9G25 - chains 3 and A of the 14 polymer chains in the assembly; structure by electron microscopy, 2.89 A resolution.

Chain 3:
Molecule: Rdn18-1
Source organism: Saccharomyces cerevisiae
Sequence (1800 nucleotides; row label = number of the first residue in the row):
     1 UAUCUGGUUG AUCCUGCCAG UAGUCAUAUG CUUGUCUCAA AGAUUAAGCC AUGCAUGUCU
    61 AAGUAUAAGC AAUUUAUACA GUGAAACUGC GAAUGGCUCA UUAAAUCAGU UAUCGUUUAU
   121 UUGAUAGUUC CUUUACUACA UGGUAUAACU GUGGUAAUUC UAGAGCUAAU ACAUGCUUAA
   181 AAUCUCGACC CUUUGGAAGA GAUGUAUUUA UUAGAUAAAA AAUCAAUGUC UUCGGACUCU
   241 UUGAUGAUUC AUAAUAACUU UUCGAAUCGC AUGGCCUUGU GCUGGCGAUG GUUCAUUCAA
   301 AUUUCUGCCC UAUCAACUUU CGAUGGUAGG AUAGUGGCCU ACCAUGGUUU CAACGGGUAA
   361 CGGGGAAUAA GGGUUCGAUU CCGGAGAGGG AGCCUGAGAA ACGGCUACCA CAUCCAAGGA
   421 AGGCAGCAGG CGCGCAAAUU ACCCAAUCCU AAUUCAGGGA GGUAGUGACA AUAAAUAACG
   481 AUACAGGGCC CAUUCGGGUC UUGUAAUUGG AAUGAGUACA AUGUAAAUAC CUUAACGAGG
   541 AACAAUUGGA GGGCAAGUCU GGUGCCAGCA GCCGCGGUAA UUCCAGCUCC AAUAGCGUAU
   601 AUUAAAGUUG UUGCAGUUAA AAAGCUCGUA GUUGAACUUU GGGCCCGGUU GGCCGGUCCG
   661 AUUUUUUCGU GUACUGGAUU UCCAACGGGG CCUUUCCUUC UGGCUAACCU UGAGUCCUUG
   721 UGGCUCUUGG CGAACCAGGA CUUUUACUUU GAAAAAAUUA GAGUGUUCAA AGCAGGCGUA
   781 UUGCUCGAAU AUAUUAGCAU GGAAUAAUAG AAUAGGACGU UUGGUUCUAU UUUGUUGGUU
   841 UCUAGGACCA UCGUAAUGAU UAAUAGGGAC GGUCGGGGGC AUCAGUAUUC AAUUGUCAGA
   901 GGUGAAAUUC UUGGAUUUAU UGAAGACUAA CUACUGCGAA AGCAUUUGCC AAGGACGUUU
   961 UCAUUAAUCA AGAACGAAAG UUAGGGGAUC GAAGAUGAUC AGAUACCGUC GUAGUCUUAA
  1021 CCAUAAACUA UGCCGACUAG GGAUCGGGUG GUGUUUUUUU AAUGACCCAC UCGGCACCUU
  1081 ACGAGAAAUC AAAGUCUUUG GGUUCUGGGG GGAGUAUGGU CGCAAGGCUG AAACUUAAAG
  1141 GAAUUGACGG AAGGGCACCA CCAGGAGUGG AGCCUGCGGC UUAAUUUGAC UCAACACGGG
  1201 GAAACUCACC AGGUCCAGAC ACAAUAAGGA UUGACAGAUU GAGAGCUCUU UCUUGAUUUU
  1261 GUGGGUGGUG GUGCAUGGCC GUUCUUAGUU GGUGGAGUGA UUUGUCUGCU UAAUUGCGAU
  1321 AACGAACGAG ACCUUAACCU ACUAAAUAGU GGUGCUAGCA UUUGCUGGUU AUCCACUUCU
  1381 UAGAGGGACU AUCGGUUUCA AGCCGAUGGA AGUUUGAGGC AAUAACAGGU CUGUGAUGCC
  1441 CUUAGACGUU CUGGGCCGCA CGCGCGCUAC ACUGACGGAG CCAGCGAGUC UAACCUUGGC
  1501 CGAGAGGUCU UGGUAAUCUU GUGAAACUCC GUCGUGCUGG GGAUAGAGCA UUGUAAUUAU
  1561 UGCUCUUCAA CGAGGAAUUC CUAGUAAGCG CAAGUCAUCA GCUUGCGUUG AUUACGUCCC
  1621 UGCCCUUUGU ACACACCGCC CGUCGCUAGU ACCGAUUGAA UGGCUUAGUG AGGCCUCAGG
  1681 AUCUGCUUAG AGAAGGGGGC AACUCCAUCU CAGAGCGGAG AAUUUGGACA AACUUGGUCA
  1741 UUUAGAGGAA CUAAAAGUCG UAACAAGGUU UCCGUAGGUG AACCUGCGGA AGGAUCAUUA
Unresolved in the structure: 1-623, 636-796, 819-823, 845-863, 979-1800

Chain A:
Molecule: H/ACA ribonucleoprotein complex subunit CBF5
Source organism: Saccharomyces cerevisiae
Notes: EC 5.4.99.-
UniProt: P33322 (CBF5_YEAST); numbering as in UniProt (aligned over 1-483)
Sequence (483 residues; numbered 1 to 483; the number before each row is that of its first residue):
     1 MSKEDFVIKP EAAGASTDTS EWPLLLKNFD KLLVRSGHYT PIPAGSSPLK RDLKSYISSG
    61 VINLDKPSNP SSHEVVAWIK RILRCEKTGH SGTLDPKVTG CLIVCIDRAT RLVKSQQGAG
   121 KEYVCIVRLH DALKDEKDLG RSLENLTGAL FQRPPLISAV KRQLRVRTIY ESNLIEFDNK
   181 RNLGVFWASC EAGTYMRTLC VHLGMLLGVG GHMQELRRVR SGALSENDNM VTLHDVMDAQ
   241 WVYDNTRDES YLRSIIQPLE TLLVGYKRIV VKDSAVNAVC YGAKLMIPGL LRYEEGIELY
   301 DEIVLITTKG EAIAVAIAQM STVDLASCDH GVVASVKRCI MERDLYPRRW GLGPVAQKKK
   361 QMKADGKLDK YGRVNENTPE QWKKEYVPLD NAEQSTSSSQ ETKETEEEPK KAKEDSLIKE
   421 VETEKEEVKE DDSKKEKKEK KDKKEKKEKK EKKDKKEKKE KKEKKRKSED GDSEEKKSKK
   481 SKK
Unresolved in the structure: 1-17, 362-483
UniProt features mapped onto this chain:
  - region: Lys-434 to Glu-463 (10 X 3 AA tandem repeats of K-K-[DE])
  - active site: Asp-95 (Nucleophile)
  - modified residue: Ser-47 (Phosphoserine), Thr-378 (Phosphothreonine)
  - cross-link (Glycyl lysine isopeptide (Lys-Gly)): Lys-9 (interchain with G-Cter in ubiquitin), Lys-267 (interchain with G-Cter in ubiquitin)
  - mutagenesis: Asp-65 (D65A: Reduced pseudouridylation of rRNA and reduced snoRNA levels), Leu-94 (L94A: Reduced pseudouridylation of rRNA), Asp-95 (D95A: Abolished pseudouridylation of rRNA. Abolishes pseudouridylation at position 93 in U2 snRNA)

Interface between chain 3 and chain A:
Pairs across the interface (16; chain 3 residue first):
  G797(3) with Leu-156(A), phosphate contact; Ser-158(A), hydrogen bond to the sugar; Ala-159(A), hydrogen bond to the base; Val-160(A), base contact; Lys-161(A), hydrogen bond to the base
  C798(3) with Ala-159(A), sugar contact
  U839(3) with Lys-161(A), salt bridge to the phosphate
  U840(3) with Lys-114(A), hydrogen bond to the base; Lys-161(A), phosphate contact; Gln-163(A), phosphate contact
  U841(3) with Arg-165(A), salt bridge to the phosphate; Arg-167(A), salt bridge to the phosphate
  C842(3) with Gln-163(A), base contact; Leu-164(A), hydrogen bond to the base; Arg-165(A), phosphate contact; Arg-167(A), salt bridge to the phosphate
Also at the interface, not in a pair above, chain A (15 interface residues in all): Gln-117, Arg-162, Val-166, Ala-192, Gly-193

In short:
6 residues of chain 3 face 15 of chain A across their interface; the contacts include 5 hydrogen bonds and 4
salt bridges. Polar contacts include G797(3)/Ala-159(A), G797(3)/Lys-161(A) and U840(3)/Lys-114(A). UniProt
lists active-site residue Asp-95(A) and 3 mutagenesis sites on chain A.
Chain 3 is Rdn18-1 and chain A is H/ACA ribonucleoprotein complex subunit CBF5, both from Saccharomyces
cerevisiae; the structure, snR30 snoRNP - State 1 - Utp23-Krr1-deltaC3, was determined by electron microscopy,
deposited together with 9G28.
